3O2T - chain A; structure by X-ray diffraction, 1.40 A resolution.

# Chain A
Protein: Symplekin
From: Homo sapiens
Notes: fragment: N-terminal domain
Reference sequence: Q92797 (SYMPK_HUMAN); residue numbers follow UniProt; this construct covers 30-395
Amino-acid sequence (386 residues; each row starts with the number of its first residue):
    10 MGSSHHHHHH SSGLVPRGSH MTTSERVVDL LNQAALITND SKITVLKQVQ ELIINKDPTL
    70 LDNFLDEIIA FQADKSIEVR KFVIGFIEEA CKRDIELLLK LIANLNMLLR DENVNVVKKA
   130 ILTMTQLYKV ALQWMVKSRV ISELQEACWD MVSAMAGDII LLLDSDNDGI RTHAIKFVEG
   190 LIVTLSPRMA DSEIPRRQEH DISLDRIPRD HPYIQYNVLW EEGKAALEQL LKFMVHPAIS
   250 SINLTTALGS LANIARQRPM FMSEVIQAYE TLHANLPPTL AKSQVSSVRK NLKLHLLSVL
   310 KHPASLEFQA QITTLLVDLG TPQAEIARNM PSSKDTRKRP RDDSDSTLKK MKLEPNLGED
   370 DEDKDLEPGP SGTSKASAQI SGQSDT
Unresolved in the structure: 10-29, 148, 246-247, 285-288, 341-395
Sequence notes: expression tag (10-29)
Curated features (UniProtKB/Swiss-Prot):
  - motif: Thr-345 to Met-360 (Nuclear localization signal)
  - cross-link: Lys-361 (Glycyl lysine isopeptide (Lys-Gly) (interchain with G-Cter in SUMO1))
  - mutagenesis: Lys-185 (K185A: Abolishes stimulation of SSU72 phosphatase activity)
What the authors report for this chain:
  - mutagenesis - K185A: abolished catalytic activity

# In short
From UniProt: one mutagenesis site. The paper reports that K185A abolishes catalytic activity.
Chain A is Symplekin (Homo sapiens); the structure, Crystal structure of the N-terminal domain of human
Symplekin, was determined by X-ray diffraction together with 3O2Q, 3O2S, 3ODR and 3ODS from the same study.
